Entry 6ZYR (X-ray diffraction, 1.87 A resolution); this record covers chain A.

[Chain A]
Name: Beta-lactamase IMP-1
Source organism: Serratia marcescens
Notes: EC 3.5.2.6
UniProt: P52699 (BLAB_SERMA); residues 1-228 here correspond to UniProt positions 19-246 (UniProt number = residue number + 18)
Chain sequence (230 residues; numbered -1 to 228; the number before each row is that of its first residue; numbers below 1 keep their minus sign (Gly-1 is residue -1)):
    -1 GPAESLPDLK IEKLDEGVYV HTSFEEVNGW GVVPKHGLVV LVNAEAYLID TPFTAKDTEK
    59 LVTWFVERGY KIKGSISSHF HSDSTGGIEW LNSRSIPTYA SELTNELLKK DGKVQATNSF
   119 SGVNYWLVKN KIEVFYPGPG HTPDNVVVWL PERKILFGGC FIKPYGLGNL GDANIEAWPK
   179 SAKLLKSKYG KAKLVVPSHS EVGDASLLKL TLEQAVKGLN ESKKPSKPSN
Not modelled in the structure: -1 to 2, 222-228
Sequence notes: expression tag (-1 to 0)
UniProt features mapped onto this chain:
  - binding site (Zn(2+)): His77, His79, Asp81, His139, Cys158, His197
  - binding site (a beta-lactam): Lys161, Asn167

[In short]
Curated annotation (UniProt) lists 6 Zn2+-binding residues and beta-lactam-binding residues Lys161 and Asn167.
Chain A is Beta-lactamase IMP-1 (Serratia marcescens); the structure, Structure of IMP-1 with
2-Mercaptomethyl-thiazolidine L-anti-1b, was determined by X-ray diffraction (same publication as 6ZYN, 6ZYO,
6ZYP, 6ZYQ and 6ZYS).
